PDB entry 4XVA | X-ray diffraction, 2.66 A resolution | chain A

[Chain A]
Molecule: Cytochrome c peroxidase, mitochondrial
Source organism: Saccharomyces cerevisiae (strain ATCC 204508 / S288c)
Notes: EC 1.11.1.5
UniProt: P00431 (CCPR_YEAST); residues 2-294 here correspond to UniProt positions 69-361 (UniProt number = residue number + 67)
Amino-acid sequence (293 residues; numbered 2 to 294; the number before each row is that of its first residue):
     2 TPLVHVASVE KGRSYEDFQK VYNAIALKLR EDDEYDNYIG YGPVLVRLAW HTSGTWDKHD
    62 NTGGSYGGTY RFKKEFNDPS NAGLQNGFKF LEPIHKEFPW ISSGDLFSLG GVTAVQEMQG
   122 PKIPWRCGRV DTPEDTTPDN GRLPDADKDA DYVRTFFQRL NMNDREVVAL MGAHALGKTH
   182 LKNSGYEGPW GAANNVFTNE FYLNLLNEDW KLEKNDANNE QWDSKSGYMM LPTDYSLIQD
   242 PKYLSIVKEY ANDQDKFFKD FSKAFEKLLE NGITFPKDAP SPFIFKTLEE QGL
Metal / ion sites: heme Fe near His175 (its only coordinating residue here)
Residues lining bound ligands:
  - benzimidazole (BZI): Arg72, Phe89, Leu92, Glu93, His96, Ser104, Leu107, Phe108
  - heme (HEM): Pro44, Val45, Val47, Arg48, Trp51, Pro145, Asp146, Ala147, Val154, Phe158, Leu171, Met172, Ala174, His175, Leu177, Gly178, Lys179, Thr180, His181, Asn184, Ser185, Tyr187, Trp191, Leu232, Thr234, Phe266, Leu269
From the paper describing this entry:
  - binding site for benzimidazole: His96
  - conformationally variable residues (side-chain flip): His96

[Overview]
Chain A binds heme and benzimidazole. The paper reports a binding site for benzimidazole at His96;
conformational variability at His96.
Chain A is Cytochrome c peroxidase, mitochondrial (Saccharomyces cerevisiae (strain ATCC 204508 / S288c)); the
structure, Crystal structure of wild type cytochrome c peroxidase, was determined by X-ray diffraction
together with 4XV5, 4XV4, 4XV6, 4XV7 and 4XV8 from the same study.
